Entry 8H9B (X-ray diffraction, 2.23 A resolution); this record covers chain A.

# Chain A
Protein: Threonine--tRNA ligase
From: Escherichia coli
Notes: EC 6.1.1.3
Reference sequence: E2QMS9 (E2QMS9_ECOLX); numbering as in UniProt (aligned over 242-642)
Sequence (410 residues; row label = number of the first residue in the row):
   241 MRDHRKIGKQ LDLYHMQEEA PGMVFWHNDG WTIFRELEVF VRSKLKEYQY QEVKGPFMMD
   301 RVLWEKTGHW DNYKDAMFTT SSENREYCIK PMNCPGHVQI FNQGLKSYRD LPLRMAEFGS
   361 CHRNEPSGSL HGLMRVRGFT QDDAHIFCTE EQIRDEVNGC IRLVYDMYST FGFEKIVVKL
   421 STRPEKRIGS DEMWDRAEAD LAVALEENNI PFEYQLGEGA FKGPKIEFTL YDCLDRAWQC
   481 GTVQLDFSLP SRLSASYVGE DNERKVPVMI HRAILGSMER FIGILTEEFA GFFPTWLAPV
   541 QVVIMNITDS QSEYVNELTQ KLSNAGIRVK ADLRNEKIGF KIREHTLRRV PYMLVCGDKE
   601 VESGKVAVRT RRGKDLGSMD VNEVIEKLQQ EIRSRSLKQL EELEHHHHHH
Disordered / not traced: 241, 641-650
Differences from the reference sequence: initiating methionine (241); engineered mutation Lys462 (Tyr in E2QMS9); expression tag (643-650)
Covalently attached groups: N-(2,3-dihydroxybenzoyl)-4-(4-nitrophenyl)-L-threonine (X5V) linked to Lys462
Metal / ion sites: Zn2+: Cys334, His385, His511 (together with X5V)
Small-molecule neighbours: X5V (N-(2,3-dihydroxybenzoyl)-4-(4-nitrophenyl)-L-threonine): His309, Tyr313, Ala316, Pro331, Met332, Cys334, Arg363, Gln381, Asp383, Ala384, His385, Lys465, Thr482, Gln484, His511, Arg512, Ala513
From the paper describing this entry:
  - binding site for X5V: Lys462

# Summary
Compound X5V is covalently linked to Lys462. Cys334, His385 and His511 form the Zn2+ site. From the paper: a
binding site for X5V at Lys462.
Chain A is Threonine--tRNA ligase (Escherichia coli); the structure, Crystal structure of chemically modified
E. coli ThrS catalytic domain 3, was determined by X-ray diffraction, deposited together with 8H98, 8H99, 8H9A
and 8H9C.
